Entry 4WLS (X-ray diffraction, 2.10 A resolution); this record covers chains B and U of the 6 polymer chains in the assembly.

[Chain B]
Molecule: HTH-type transcriptional regulator CueR
Source organism: Escherichia coli DH5[alpha]
UniProt: P0A9G4 (CUER_ECOLI); residues 1-128 here = UniProt positions 1-128
Sequence (128 residues; numbered 1 to 128; the number before each row is that of its first residue):
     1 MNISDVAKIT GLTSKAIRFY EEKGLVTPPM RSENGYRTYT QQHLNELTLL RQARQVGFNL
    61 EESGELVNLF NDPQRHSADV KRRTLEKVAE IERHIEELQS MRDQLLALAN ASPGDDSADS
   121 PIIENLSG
Not modelled in the structure: 112-128
Sequence notes: engineered mutation Ser-112 (Cys in P0A9G4), Ser-120 (Cys in P0A9G4)
Modified residues: Mse-1 (selenomethionine; parent Met); Mse-30 (selenomethionine; parent Met); Mse-101 (selenomethionine; parent Met)
From the paper describing this entry:
  - binding site for Copa promoter DNA non-template strand: Lys-15, Arg-18, Phe-19, Tyr-36
  - specificity-determining residues: Lys-15 (proposed by the authors, not directly observed)

[Chain U]
Molecule: Copa promoter DNA template strand (alternate conformation)
Sequence (26 nucleotides; each row starts with the number of its first residue):
     1 AAACCTTCCA GCAAGGGGAA GGTCAA

[How chain B and chain U interact]
Residue-residue contacts (18):
  Thr-13(B) with DG16(U), hydrogen bond to the phosphate
  Lys-15(B) with DG16(U), phosphate contact; DG17(U), base contact; DG18(U), base contact
  Ala-16(B) with DG16(U), phosphate contact
  Phe-19(B) with DA14(U), sugar contact; DG15(U), phosphate contact
  Tyr-20(B) with DG15(U), hydrogen bond to the phosphate
  Lys-23(B) with DA14(U), phosphate contact
  Asn-34(B) with DT23(U), hydrogen bond to the phosphate; DC24(U), hydrogen bond to the phosphate
  Tyr-36(B) with DG22(U), hydrogen bond to the base; DT23(U), hydrogen bond to the sugar; DC24(U), sugar contact
  Arg-54(B) with DA14(U), hydrogen bond to the phosphate; DG15(U), salt bridge to the phosphate
  Leu-60(B) with DA14(U), phosphate contact; DG15(U), phosphate contact

[In short]
The interface between chain B and chain U involves 10 residues on one side and 8 on the other; the contacts
include 7 hydrogen bonds and 1 salt bridge. Polar pairs include Tyr-36(B)/DG22(U), Tyr-36(B)/DT23(U) and
Thr-13(B)/DG16(U). From the paper: a binding site for Copa promoter DNA non-template strand at Lys-15(B),
Arg-18(B) and Phe-19(B) among others; the specificity determinant Lys-15(B).
Chain B is HTH-type transcriptional regulator CueR (Escherichia coli DH5[alpha]) and chain U is Copa promoter
DNA template strand (alternate conformation); the structure, Crystal structure of the metal-free (repressor)
form of E. Coli CUER, a copper efflux regulator, bound ..., was determined by X-ray diffraction (same
publication as 4WLW).
